6WHI - chains B and H of the 16 polymer chains in the assembly; structure by electron microscopy, 4.20 A resolution (low resolution: residue-level contacts below are approximate; hydrogen-bond / salt-bridge calls are withheld).

== Chain B ==
Name: Type I-F CRISPR-associated protein Csy2
From: Pseudomonas aeruginosa
UniProtKB: B3G161 (B3G161_PSEAI); numbering as in UniProt (aligned over 1-327)
Chain sequence (327 residues; numbered 1 to 327; the number before each row is that of its first residue):
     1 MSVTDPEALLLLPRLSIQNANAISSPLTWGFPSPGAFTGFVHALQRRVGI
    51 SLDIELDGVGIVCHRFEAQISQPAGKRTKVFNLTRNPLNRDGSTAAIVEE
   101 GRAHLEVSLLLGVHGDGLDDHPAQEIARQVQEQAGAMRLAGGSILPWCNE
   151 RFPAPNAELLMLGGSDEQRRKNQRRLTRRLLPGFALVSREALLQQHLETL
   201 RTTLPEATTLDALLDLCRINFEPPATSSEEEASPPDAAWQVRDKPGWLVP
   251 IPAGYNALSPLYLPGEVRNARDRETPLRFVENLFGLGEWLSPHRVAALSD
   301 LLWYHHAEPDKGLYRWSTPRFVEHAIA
Disordered / not traced: 1-2, 223-238, 323-327

== Chain H ==
Name: CRISPR-associated protein Csy3
From: Pseudomonas aeruginosa
UniProtKB: A0A444M080 (A0A444M080_PSEAI); residues 21-361 here correspond to UniProt positions 2-342 (UniProt number = residue number - 19)
Chain sequence (360 residues; each row starts with the number of its first residue):
     2 MKSSHHHHHHENLYFQSNASKPILSTASVLAFERKLDPSDALMSAGAWAQ
    52 RDASQEWPAVTVREKSVRGTISNRLKTKDRDPAKLDASIQSPNLQTVDVA
   102 NLPSDADTLKVRFTLRVLGGAGTPSACNDAAYRDKLLQTVATYVNDQGFA
   152 ELARRYAHNLANARFLWRNRVGAEAVEVRINHIRQGEVARAWRFDALAIG
   202 LRDFKADAELDALAELIASGLSGSGHVLLEVVAFARIGDGQEVFPSQELI
   252 LDKGDKKGQKSKTLYSVRDAAAIHSQKIGNALRTIDTWYPDEDGLGPIAV
   302 EPYGSVTSQGKAYRQPKQKLDFYTLLDNWVLRDEAPAVEQQHYVIANLIR
   352 GGVFGEAEEK
Disordered / not traced: 2-24, 357-361
Differences from the reference sequence: expression tag (2-20)

== How chain B and chain H interact ==
Pairs across the interface (50):
  Gln18(B) with Ser40(H); Asp41(H)
  Asn19(B) with Ser276(H)
  Arg65(B) with Arg269(H)
  Gln69(B) with Glu249(H); Tyr266(H)
  Ser71(B) with Ile251(H)
  Ala74(B) with Gln260(H)
  Val80(B) with Asp253(H)
  Phe81(B) with Ile251(H)
  Asn82(B) with Glu249(H); Leu250(H); Ile251(H)
  Leu83(B) with Leu250(H); Leu252(H)
  Thr84(B) with Leu250(H); Gln277(H)
  Arg85(B) with Thr308(H)
  Leu88(B) with Ser306(H); Val307(H); Thr308(H)
  Arg90(B) with Tyr304(H)
  Arg102(B) with Gln277(H)
  His104(B) with Asp41(H); Tyr266(H); Val268(H)
  Gly135(B) with Arg117(H)
  Ala136(B) with Arg117(H); Leu119(H)
  Met137(B) with Arg117(H)
  Arg138(B) with Glu34(H); Arg35(H)
  Ser143(B) with Arg35(H); Asp38(H)
  Ile144(B) with Arg117(H)
  Leu145(B) with Thr115(H)
  Pro146(B) with Arg117(H); Leu229(H)
  Cys148(B) with Arg113(H); Ile184(H); Leu229(H)
  Asn149(B) with Arg113(H)
  Asn269(B) with Ser29(H); Val30(H); Asn129(H)
  Ala270(B) with Asn129(H)
  Arg271(B) with Ala127(H); Cys128(H); Asn129(H)
  Arg273(B) with Asn129(H)
Other interface residues (no listed pair), chain B (36 interface residues in all): Glu67, Gly75, Pro87, Arg128, Glu150, Asp272
Other interface residues (no listed pair), chain H (39 interface residues in all): Gln56, Gln186, Gly226, Asp256, Lys257, Gly311, Ala313, Arg351

== Summary ==
36 residues of chain B and 39 residues of chain H are in contact.
Chain B is Type I-F CRISPR-associated protein Csy2 and chain H is CRISPR-associated protein Csy3, both from
Pseudomonas aeruginosa; the structure, Cryo-electron microscopy structure of the type I-F CRISPR RNA-guided
surveillance complex bound to the anti-CRISPR AcrIF9, was determined by electron microscopy, deposited
together with 6W1X.
